Entry 7ZKP (electron microscopy, 3.20 A resolution); this record covers chains 3 and 6 of the 14 polymer chains in the assembly.

== Chain 3 ==
Name: NADH-ubiquinone oxidoreductase chain 3
Organism: Yarrowia lipolytica
Notes: EC 7.1.1.2
Reference sequence: S5TMS4 (S5TMS4_YARLL); residue numbers follow UniProt; this construct covers 1-128
Chain sequence (128 residues; each row starts with the number of its first residue):
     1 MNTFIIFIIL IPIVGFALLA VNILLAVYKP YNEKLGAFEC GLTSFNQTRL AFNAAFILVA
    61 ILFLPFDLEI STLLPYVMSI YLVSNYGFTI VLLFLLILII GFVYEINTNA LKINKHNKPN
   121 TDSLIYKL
Unresolved in the structure: 1, 116-128
Modified positions: M1 (N-formylmethionine; FME)
Small-molecule neighbours: 1,2-Distearoyl-sn-glycerophosphoethanolamine (3PE): I99, F102, V103, I106, N107

== Chain 6 ==
Name: NADH-ubiquinone oxidoreductase chain 6
Organism: Yarrowia lipolytica
Notes: EC 7.1.1.2
Reference sequence: S5U3X7 (S5U3X7_YARLL); residues 2-185 here correspond to UniProt positions 1-184 (UniProt number = residue number - 1)
Chain sequence (185 residues; row label = number of the first residue in the row):
     1 MMYLTYYFIE ITIFLAILCT IFIISAKNPM VSILYMIALF VIAAMYLYLI GLGIFSLLYI
    61 MIYIGAIAVL FLFIITLLDI NSTELSVKSN IRDLPLVLIS LIVLTISGLM IYSNDSILIN
   121 KLLEAFGNDY NTIITQDWFN IENTTLLTTI GNVLLTNNAF ILLVLAIVLL LGIIGPISIT
   181 MKHKE
Unresolved in the structure: 185
Sequence notes: insertion (1)
Modified positions: M1 (N-formylmethionine; FME)

== Chain 3 / chain 6 interface ==
Pairs across the interface (61; chain 3 residue first):
  I5(3) with L122(6), hydrophobic
  I11(3) with L104(6), hydrophobic
  P12(3) with L101(6), hydrophobic; T105(6)
  G15(3) with L101(6)
  F16(3) with L101(6), hydrophobic; T105(6)
  L18(3) with I24(6), hydrophobic
  L19(3) with L94(6), hydrophobic; L98(6), hydrophobic
  N22(3) with N90(6)
  R49(3) with N81(6)
  F52(3) with L77(6), hydrophobic; I80(6), hydrophobic
  L58(3) with P176(6); T180(6)
  A60(3) with L70(6); F73(6), hydrophobic
  I61(3) with L70(6), hydrophobic
  L62(3) with I173(6), hydrophobic
  F63(3) with G65(6); A66(6), hydrophobic
  L64(3) with I67(6), hydrophobic; L70(6), hydrophobic
  P65(3) with L169(6); I173(6), hydrophobic
  F66(3) with I173(6), hydrophobic
  D67(3) with M61(6); I62(6)
  L68(3) with L169(6), hydrophobic
  E69(3) with L169(6); I173(6)
  S71(3) with I62(6)
  P75(3) with L147(6); G151(6)
  M78(3) with L147(6), hydrophobic; T148(6), hydrogen bond (backbone-side chain)
  S79(3) with T148(6); G151(6); N152(6), hydrogen bond (side chain-backbone)
  V83(3) with N152(6); T156(6)
  Y86(3) with L155(6)
  G87(3) with L155(6)
  I90(3) with L155(6), hydrophobic; A159(6), hydrophobic
  V91(3) with L155(6), hydrophobic
  F94(3) with L162(6); A166(6), hydrophobic
  I97(3) with A166(6), hydrophobic; I167(6), hydrophobic; L170(6)
  L98(3) with L169(6), hydrophobic
  G101(3) with L170(6); I173(6)
  Y104(3) with I174(6), hydrophobic; I177(6), hydrophobic
  E105(3) with I177(6)
  T108(3) with M181(6); H183(6)
  A110(3) with M181(6), hydrophobic
Interface residues without a listed pair, chain 3 (49 interface residues in all): I9, T48, A54, F56, I57, T72, L74, Y76, L82, L93, I100
Interface residues without a listed pair, chain 6 (44 interface residues in all): I74, I91, V97, I102, I150, L163, G172

== Summary ==
49 residues of chain 3 face 44 of chain 6 across their interface, with 2 hydrogen bonds. Among the polar pairs
are M78(3)-T148(6) and S79(3)-N152(6). Chain 3 binds 1,2-Distearoyl-sn-glycerophosphoethanolamine.
Chain 3 is NADH-ubiquinone oxidoreductase chain 3 and chain 6 is NADH-ubiquinone oxidoreductase chain 6, both
from Yarrowia lipolytica; the structure, Late assembly intermediate of the proximal proton pumping module of
complex I with assembly factors NDUFAF1 ..., was determined by electron microscopy (same publication as 7ZKQ).
